PDB entry 8H66 | X-ray diffraction, 2.80 A resolution | chains E and F of the 8 polymer chains in the assembly

[Chain E (and F)]
Molecule: Histone acetyltransferase KAT2A
From: Homo sapiens
Notes: EC 2.3.1.48, 2.3.1.-; chain F of this document is another copy of the same molecule, construct and numbering; everything in this record applies to it too
Reference sequence: Q92830 (KAT2A_HUMAN); residue numbers follow UniProt; this construct covers 497-662
Amino-acid sequence (166 residues; each row starts with the number of its first residue):
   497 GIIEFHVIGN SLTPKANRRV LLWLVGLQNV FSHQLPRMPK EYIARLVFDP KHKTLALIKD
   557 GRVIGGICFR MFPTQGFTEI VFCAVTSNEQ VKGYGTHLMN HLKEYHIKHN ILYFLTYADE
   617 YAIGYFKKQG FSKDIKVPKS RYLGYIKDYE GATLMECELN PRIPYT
Disordered / not traced: 508-512, 662 (chain F: 508-512)
Curated features (UniProtKB/Swiss-Prot):
  - region: Leu639 to Ala648 (Loop 3)
  - active site: Glu575 (Proton donor/acceptor)
  - binding site (acetyl-CoA): Cys579 to Val581, Gln586 to Thr592, Tyr617
  - binding site (succinyl-CoA): Cys579 to Val581, Gln586 to Thr592, Tyr617
  - modified residue: Lys549 (N6-acetyllysine)
  - mutagenesis: Lys549 (K549Q: Mimics acetylation; reduced ability to acetylate and inhibit PPARGC1A. Strongly reduced ability to acetylate and inhibit PPARGC1A; when associated with A-307 and A-735), Met567 (M567A: Reduced ability to acetylate and inhibit PPARGC1A), Glu575 (E575A: Catalytically dead mutant; abolished acyltransferase activity; when associated with A-615), Tyr601 (Y601F: Reduced ability to acetylate and inhibit PPARGC1A), Asp615 (D615A: Catalytically dead mutant; abolished acyltransferase activity; when associated with A-575), Tyr621 to Phe622 (Abolised protein acetyltransferase activity), Tyr645 (Y645A: Reduced histone succinylation without affecting histone acetylation. Reduced gene expression)
What the authors report for this chain:
  - mutagenesis - Y645A: decreased binding to succinyl-CoA

[How chain E and chain F interact]
Pairs across the interface (24):
  Pro569(E) - Gly640(F)
  Thr570(E) - Ser636(F)
  Thr570(E) - Tyr641(F)
  Gly572(E) - Leu639(F)
  Ile603(E) - Lys643(F)
  Asn606(E) - Leu639(F)
  Asn606(E) - Tyr641(F)
  Asn606(E) - Ile642(F)
  Asn606(E) - Lys643(F)  hydrogen bond
  Leu608(E) - Asp644(F)
  Arg637(E) - Lys635(F)
  Pro657(E) - Asp644(F)
  Pro657(E) - Glu646(F)
  Arg658(E) - Lys643(F)
  Ile659(E) - Pro535(F)
  Ile659(E) - Tyr538(F)  hydrophobic
  Ile659(E) - Tyr645(F)  hydrophobic
  Pro660(E) - Pro535(F)
  Pro660(E) - Tyr538(F)  hydrophobic
  Pro660(E) - Arg541(F)
  Tyr661(E) - Pro535(F)
  Tyr661(E) - Glu537(F)
  Tyr661(E) - Tyr538(F)
  Tyr661(E) - Arg541(F)
Other interface residues (no listed pair), chain E (16 interface residues in all): Gln571, Lys604, His605, Asn656
Other interface residues (no listed pair), chain F (15 interface residues in all): Met534

[In short]
16 residues of chain E face 15 of chain F across their interface; the contacts include 1 hydrogen bond. The
hydrogen-bonded pair is Asn606(E)-Lys643(F). UniProt lists active-site residue Glu575(E), 11
acetyl-CoA-binding residues, 11 succinyl-CoA-binding residues and 8 mutagenesis sites on chain E. The paper
reports that Y645A of chain E reduces binding to succinyl-CoA.
Both chains are Histone acetyltransferase KAT2A (Homo sapiens). Entry 8H66 (Crystal structure of human GCN5
histone acetyltransferase domain bound with propionyl-CoA) was determined by X-ray diffraction (same
publication as 8H65, 8H6C and 8H6D).
